PDB entry 3AWM | X-ray diffraction, 1.65 A resolution | chain A

Chain A:
Name: Fatty acid alpha-hydroxylase
Source organism: Sphingomonas paucimobilis
Notes: EC 1.11.2.4
UniProtKB: O24782 (O24782_PSEPA); residues 1-415 here = UniProt positions 1-415
Chain sequence (415 residues; row label = number of the first residue in the row):
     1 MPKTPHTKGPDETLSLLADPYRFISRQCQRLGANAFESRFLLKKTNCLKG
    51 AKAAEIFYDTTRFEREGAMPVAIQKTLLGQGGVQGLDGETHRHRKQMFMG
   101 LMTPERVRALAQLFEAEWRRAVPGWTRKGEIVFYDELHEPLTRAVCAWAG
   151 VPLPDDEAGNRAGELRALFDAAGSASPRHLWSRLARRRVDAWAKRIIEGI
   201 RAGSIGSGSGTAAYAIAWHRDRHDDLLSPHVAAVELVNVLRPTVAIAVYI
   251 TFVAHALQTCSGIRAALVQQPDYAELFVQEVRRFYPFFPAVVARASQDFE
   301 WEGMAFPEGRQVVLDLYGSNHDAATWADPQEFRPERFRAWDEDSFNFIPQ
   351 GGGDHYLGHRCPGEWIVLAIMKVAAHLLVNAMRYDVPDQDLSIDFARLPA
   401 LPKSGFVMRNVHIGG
Not modelled in the structure: 1-8
Ion coordination: heme Fe near Cys361 (its only coordinating residue here)
Small-molecule neighbours: heme (HEM): Tyr58, Arg65, Val83, Gln84, His91, Lys95, Phe98, Met102, Asn238, Val239, Pro242, Thr243, Ala245, Ile246, Tyr249, Phe287, Phe288, Val291, Leu316, Pro349, Gln350, Gly351, Gly358, His359, Arg360, Cys361, Pro362, Gly363, Ile366, Val367
From the paper describing this entry:
  - binding site for palmitic acid: Ile73, Leu77, Phe169, Ala172, Arg241, Ala245, Phe287, Phe288, Pro289
  - catalytic residues: Arg241
  - mutagenesis - L78F: increased catalytic activity
  - mutagenesis - A172F/F288G, F288G: decreased catalytic activity
  - mutagenesis - L78F/F288G, A172F: unchanged catalytic activity

In short:
Bound to chain A: heme. From the paper: the catalytic residue Arg241; A172F/F288G and F288G reduce catalytic
activity; 5 substitutions were tested in all.
Chain A is Fatty acid alpha-hydroxylase (Sphingomonas paucimobilis); the structure, Cytochrome P450SP alpha
(CYP152B1) wild-type with palmitic acid, was determined by X-ray diffraction together with 3AWP and 3AWQ from
the same study.
